PDB entry 7R87 | electron microscopy, 3.40 A resolution | chains B and D of the 4 polymer chains in the assembly

== Chain B ==
Molecule: ATP-binding cassette sub-family G member 8
Organism: Homo sapiens
Notes: EC 7.6.2.-
UniProtKB: Q9H221 (ABCG8_HUMAN); residue numbers follow UniProt; this construct covers 1-673
Sequence (715 residues; numbered 1 to 715; the number before each row is that of its first residue):
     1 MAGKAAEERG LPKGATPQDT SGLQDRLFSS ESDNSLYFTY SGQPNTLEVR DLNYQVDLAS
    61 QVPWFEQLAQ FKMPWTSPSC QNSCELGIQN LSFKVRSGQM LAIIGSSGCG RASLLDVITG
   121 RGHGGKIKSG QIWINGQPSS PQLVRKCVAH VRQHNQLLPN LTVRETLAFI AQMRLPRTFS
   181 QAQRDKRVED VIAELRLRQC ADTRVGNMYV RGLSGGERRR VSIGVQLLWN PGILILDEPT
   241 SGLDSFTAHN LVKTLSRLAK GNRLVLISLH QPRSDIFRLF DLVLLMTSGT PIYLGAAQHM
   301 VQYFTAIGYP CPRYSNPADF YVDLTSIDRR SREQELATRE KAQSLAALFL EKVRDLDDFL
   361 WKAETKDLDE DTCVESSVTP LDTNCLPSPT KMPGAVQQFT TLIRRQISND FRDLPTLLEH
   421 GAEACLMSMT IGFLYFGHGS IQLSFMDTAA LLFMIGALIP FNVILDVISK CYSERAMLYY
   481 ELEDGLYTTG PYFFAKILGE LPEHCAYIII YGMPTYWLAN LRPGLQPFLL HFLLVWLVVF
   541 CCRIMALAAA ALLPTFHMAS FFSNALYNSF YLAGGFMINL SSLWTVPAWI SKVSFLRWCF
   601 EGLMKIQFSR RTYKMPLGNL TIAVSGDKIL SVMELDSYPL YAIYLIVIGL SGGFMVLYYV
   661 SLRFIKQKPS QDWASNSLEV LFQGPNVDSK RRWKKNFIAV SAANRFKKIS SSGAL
Disordered / not traced: 1-24, 57-85, 329-332, 354-391, 616-625, 670-715
Construct notes: engineered mutation E419 (Ile in Q9H221); expression tag (674-715)
UniProt features mapped onto this chain:
  - glycosylation: N619 (N-linked (GlcNAc...) asparagine)
What the authors report for this chain:
  - mutagenesis - I419E: abolished binding to sterol
  - mutagenesis - F561A: unchanged expression

== Chain D ==
Molecule: 2C7 Fab light chain
Organism: Mus musculus
Notes: antibody fragment or engineered binder
Sequence (234 residues; each row starts with the number of its first residue):
     1 MGWSCIILFL VATARTGVHS DIQMTQSPSS LSASLGERVS LTCRASQEIS GYLSWLQQKP
    61 DGTIQRLIYA AFSLDSGVPK RFSGSRSGSD YSLTISSLES EDLAHYYCLQ YASYPCTFGG
   121 GTKLEIKRTV AAPSVFIFPP SDEQLKSGTA SVVCLLNNFY PREAKVQWKV DNALQSGNSQ
   181 ESVTEQDSKD STYSLSSTLT LSKADYEKHK VYACEVTHQG LSSPVTKSFN RGEC
Disordered / not traced: 1-21, 127-234
Disulfide bonds: C43-C108

== Chain B / chain D interface ==
Contacting residue pairs (17):
  S32(B) - Y114(D)
  D33(B) - Y114(D)
  R164(B) - Y52(D)  hydrogen bond
  E189(B) - Y52(D)  hydrogen bond
  I192(B) - Y52(D)
  R198(B) - I49(D)
  R198(B) - S50(D)  hydrogen bond (backbone-side chain)
  R198(B) - Y52(D)
  R198(B) - Y111(D)  hydrogen bond (side chain-backbone)
  R198(B) - A112(D)
  Q199(B) - I22(D)
  Q199(B) - Q47(D)  hydrogen bond
  Q199(B) - E48(D)
  Q199(B) - S113(D)
  A201(B) - S50(D)
  D202(B) - S50(D)
  D202(B) - R86(D)  salt bridge
Interface residues without a listed pair, chain B (10 interface residues in all): E31
Interface residues without a listed pair, chain D (13 interface residues in all): G51, P115

== Summary ==
10 residues of chain B and 13 residues of chain D are in contact; the contacts include 5 hydrogen bonds and 1
salt bridge. Polar pairs include D202(B)-R86(D), R164(B)-Y52(D) and E189(B)-Y52(D). The paper reports that
I419E of chain B abolishes binding to sterol; F561A of chain B leaves expression unchanged.
Chain B is ATP-binding cassette sub-family G member 8 (Homo sapiens) and chain D is 2C7 Fab light chain (Mus
musculus); the structure, The structure of human ABCG5-WT/ABCG8-I419E, was determined by electron microscopy
together with 7R88, 7R89, 7R8A and 7R8B from the same study.
